Entry 8JKE (electron microscopy, 3.67 A resolution); this record covers chains H and O of the 13 polymer chains in the assembly.

Chain H:
Protein: Putative transcriptional factor regulator
Organism: Streptomyces coelicolor A3(2)
Reference sequence: Q9L0Q9 (Q9L0Q9_STRCO); residues 2-159 here correspond to UniProt positions 1-158 (UniProt number = residue number - 1)
Chain sequence (160 residues; row label = number of the first residue in the row; note: 1 number in that range is skipped by the numbering (no residue carries it; nothing is unmodelled there)):
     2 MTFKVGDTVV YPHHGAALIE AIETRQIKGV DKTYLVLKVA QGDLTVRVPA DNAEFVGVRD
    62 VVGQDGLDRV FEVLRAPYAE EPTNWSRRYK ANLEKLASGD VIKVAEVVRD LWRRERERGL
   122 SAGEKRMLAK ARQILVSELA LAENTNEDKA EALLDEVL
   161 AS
Not modelled in the structure: 2, 162

Chain O:
Molecule: 65-nt DNA strand
Sequence (65 nucleotides; numbered 1 to 65; the number before each row is that of its first residue):
     1 GTAGCCGGAG CGTTCAGCGT TCGTTTATCT CCCCCTGGCA CTGTCATCTC CGTCAGACCG
    61 TCGCA
Not modelled in the structure: 1-4

How chain H and chain O interact:
Contacting residue pairs - 7 pairs, chain H then chain O:
  Asn-85(H) with DC39(O), phosphate contact
  Trp-86(H) with DG38(O), base contact
  Ser-87(H) with DC39(O), hydrogen bond to the phosphate; DA40(O), hydrogen bond to the phosphate
  Arg-88(H) with DA40(O), salt bridge to the phosphate
  Lys-91(H) with DC41(O), phosphate contact
  Glu-95(H) with DC41(O), base contact

In short:
Chain H and chain O form an interface of 6 and 4 residues respectively; the contacts include 2 hydrogen bonds
and 1 salt bridge. Among the polar pairs are Ser-87(H)/DC39(O), Ser-87(H)/DA40(O) and Arg-88(H)/DA40(O).
Chain H is Putative transcriptional factor regulator (Streptomyces coelicolor A3(2)) and chain O is a 65-nt
DNA strand; the structure, AfsR(T337A) transcription activation complex, was determined by electron microscopy
(same publication as 8HVR).
